3BL7 - chains A and B; structure by X-ray diffraction, 2.31 A resolution.

== Chain A (and B) ==
Protein: Scavenger mRNA-decapping enzyme DcpS
Source organism: Homo sapiens
Notes: EC 3.-.-.-; chain B of this document is another copy of the same molecule, construct and numbering; everything in this record applies to it too
Reference sequence: Q96C86 (DCPS_HUMAN); residues 38-337 here = UniProt positions 38-337
Chain sequence (301 residues; row label = number of the first residue in the row):
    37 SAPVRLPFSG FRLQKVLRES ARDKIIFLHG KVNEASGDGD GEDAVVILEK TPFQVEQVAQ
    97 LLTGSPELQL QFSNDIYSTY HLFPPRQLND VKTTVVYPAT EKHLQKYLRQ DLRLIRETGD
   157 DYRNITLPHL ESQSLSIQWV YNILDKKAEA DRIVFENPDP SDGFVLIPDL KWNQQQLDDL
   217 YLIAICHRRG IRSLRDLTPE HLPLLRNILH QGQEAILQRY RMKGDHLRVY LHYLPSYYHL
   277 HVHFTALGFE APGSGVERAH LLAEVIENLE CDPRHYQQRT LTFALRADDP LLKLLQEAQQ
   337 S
Not modelled in the structure: 37-41, 71-77, 335-337 (chain B: 37-39, 70-77, 337)
Differences from the reference sequence: expression tag (37)
Ligand contacts: DD1 (5-{[1-(2-fluorobenzyl)piperidin-4-yl]methoxy}quinazoline-2,4-diamine): R54, F63, K142, Y143, W175, I179, E185, R188, I203, P204, D205, L206, I219, S272, Y273
Swiss-Prot annotation at these positions:
  - motif: K142 to T154 (nuclear export sequence (NES)), H275 to H279 (Histidine triad motif)
  - active site: H277 (Nucleophile)
  - binding site (substrate): W175, E185, D205, K207, H268 to H279
  - modified residue: S101 (Phosphoserine), K138 (N6-acetyllysine), K142 (N6-acetyllysine)
  - natural variant: T316 (T316M: In ARS)
  - mutagenesis: R58 (R58A: Increases decapping activity to 125% of wild-type), I61 (I61A: No effect), F63 (F63A: No effect), I83 (I83A: Strongly reduces decapping activity), E85 (E85A: Reduces decapping activity), F108 (F108A: Reduces decapping activity), N110 (N110A: Loss of decapping activity), Y113 (Y113A: Loss of decapping activity), K128 (K128A: No effect), K138 (K138D: Increases decapping activity to 250% of wild-type), R145 (R145A: Increases decapping activity to 180% of wild-type), Q146 (Q146P: Increases decapping activity to 140% of wild-type), 16 further mutagenesis entries in UniProt
What the authors report for this chain:
  - binding site for DD1: F108, N110, Y113, K142, Y143, W175, E185, P204, D205, L206, I219, Y273
  - conformationally variable residues (order/disorder transition, side-chain flip): A71 to G77, K142, Y273

== How chain A and chain B interact ==
Pairs across the interface - 178 pairs, chain A then chain B:
  L42(A) - L104(B)  hydrophobic
  P43(A) - Y116(B)
  F47(A) - L98(B)
  F47(A) - T99(B)
  V52(A) - V91(B)  hydrophobic
  E55(A) - V91(B)
  A57(A) - P88(B)  hydrophobic
  R58(A) - R58(B)
  R58(A) - D59(B)  salt bridge
  R58(A) - E286(B)  salt bridge
  D59(A) - R58(B)
  D59(A) - K60(B)  hydrogen bond (backbone-side chain)
  K60(A) - D59(B)  hydrogen bond (side chain-backbone)
  K60(A) - E85(B)  salt bridge
  K60(A) - K86(B)
  K60(A) - T87(B)
  K60(A) - P88(B)
  K60(A) - F89(B)
  I62(A) - V91(B)  hydrophobic
  L64(A) - V94(B)  hydrophobic
  L84(A) - F89(B)
  L84(A) - V94(B)  hydrophobic
  L84(A) - L118(B)  hydrophobic
  E85(A) - K60(B)  salt bridge
  E85(A) - F89(B)
  K86(A) - K60(B)
  K86(A) - K86(B)
  K86(A) - T87(B)  hydrogen bond (side chain-backbone)
  K86(A) - F89(B)
  K86(A) - L124(B)  hydrogen bond (side chain-backbone)
  T87(A) - K60(B)
  T87(A) - K86(B)  hydrogen bond (backbone-side chain)
  F89(A) - K60(B)
  F89(A) - I62(B)  hydrophobic
  F89(A) - L84(B)
  F89(A) - E85(B)
  F89(A) - K86(B)
  F89(A) - V127(B)  hydrophobic
  V91(A) - L49(B)  hydrophobic
  V91(A) - V52(B)  hydrophobic
  V91(A) - L64(B)  hydrophobic
  L98(A) - L42(B)
  L98(A) - F47(B)  hydrophobic
  L98(A) - V82(B)  hydrophobic
  T99(A) - G46(B)
  T99(A) - F47(B)
  G100(A) - R41(B)
  P102(A) - V40(B)
  P102(A) - L42(B)  hydrophobic
  E103(A) - R122(B)  salt bridge
  L104(A) - V40(B)
  L104(A) - L42(B)  hydrophobic
  I112(A) - V131(B)
  I112(A) - V132(B)
  I112(A) - Y133(B)  hydrogen bond (backbone-backbone)
  I112(A) - H139(B)
  Y113(A) - V131(B)
  Y113(A) - H139(B)  hydrogen bond
  S114(A) - T129(B)
  S114(A) - T130(B)
  S114(A) - V131(B)  hydrogen bond (backbone-backbone)
  T115(A) - T129(B)
  T115(A) - T130(B)  hydrogen bond
  Y116(A) - R41(B)
  Y116(A) - P43(B)
  Y116(A) - K128(B)
  Y116(A) - T129(B)  hydrogen bond (backbone-backbone)
  Y116(A) - V131(B)  hydrophobic
  H117(A) - D126(B)  salt bridge
  H117(A) - V127(B)
  L118(A) - N125(B)
  L118(A) - D126(B)
  L118(A) - V127(B)  hydrogen bond (backbone-backbone)
  L118(A) - T129(B)
  F119(A) - R122(B)
  P120(A) - N125(B)
  R122(A) - E103(B)  salt bridge
  R122(A) - F119(B)
  L124(A) - K86(B)
  N125(A) - L118(B)
  N125(A) - P120(B)
  N125(A) - N125(B)
  D126(A) - H117(B)  salt bridge
  D126(A) - L118(B)  hydrogen bond (side chain-backbone)
  D126(A) - F119(B)
  V127(A) - F89(B)  hydrophobic
  V127(A) - Y116(B)
  V127(A) - H117(B)
  V127(A) - L118(B)  hydrogen bond (backbone-backbone)
  V127(A) - P120(B)  hydrophobic
  K128(A) - Q107(B)  hydrogen bond
  K128(A) - T115(B)
  T129(A) - S114(B)
  T129(A) - T115(B)
  T129(A) - Y116(B)  hydrogen bond (backbone-backbone)
  T129(A) - L118(B)
  T130(A) - S114(B)
  T130(A) - T115(B)
  V131(A) - I112(B)
  V131(A) - Y113(B)
  V131(A) - S114(B)  hydrogen bond (backbone-backbone)
  V131(A) - Y116(B)  hydrophobic
  V132(A) - I112(B)
  V132(A) - Y113(B)  hydrophobic
  Y133(A) - I112(B)  hydrogen bond (backbone-backbone)
  P134(A) - I112(B)
  H139(A) - I112(B)
  H139(A) - Y113(B)
  K142(A) - Y113(B)
  L148(A) - H262(B)
  L148(A) - L283(B)
  R149(A) - D261(B)
  R149(A) - H262(B)  hydrogen bond
  L150(A) - D261(B)  hydrogen bond (backbone-backbone)
  L150(A) - L263(B)
  L150(A) - L283(B)  hydrophobic
  R152(A) - A299(B)
  R152(A) - E300(B)
  R152(A) - E303(B)  salt bridge
  Q174(A) - D111(B)
  W175(A) - N110(B)  hydrogen bond (backbone-side chain)
  W175(A) - Y113(B)
  N178(A) - N110(B)  hydrogen bond
  N178(A) - D111(B)
  I179(A) - N110(B)
  A184(A) - N110(B)
  E185(A) - F108(B)
  E185(A) - N110(B)  hydrogen bond
  R188(A) - F108(B)
  L206(A) - F108(B)  hydrophobic
  L206(A) - T115(B)
  W208(A) - Q107(B)
  N209(A) - Q107(B)
  Q211(A) - H117(B)
  D214(A) - E55(B)
  D215(A) - A57(B)
  D261(A) - R149(B)  salt bridge
  D261(A) - L150(B)  hydrogen bond (backbone-backbone)
  D261(A) - Q332(B)
  H262(A) - D147(B)  salt bridge
  H262(A) - R149(B)
  L263(A) - L150(B)
  R264(A) - V292(B)
  R264(A) - E293(B)  salt bridge
  L283(A) - L148(B)
  L283(A) - R149(B)
  L283(A) - L150(B)
  L283(A) - E293(B)
  F285(A) - A57(B)  hydrophobic
  E286(A) - S56(B)  hydrogen bond
  E286(A) - R58(B)
  E286(A) - R145(B)  salt bridge
  S290(A) - G291(B)
  S290(A) - V292(B)  hydrogen bond (backbone-backbone)
  G291(A) - S290(B)
  G291(A) - V292(B)
  V292(A) - S290(B)  hydrogen bond (backbone-backbone)
  V292(A) - V292(B)
  V292(A) - A295(B)
  V292(A) - L297(B)  hydrophobic
  E293(A) - R264(B)  salt bridge
  E293(A) - L283(B)
  A295(A) - V292(B)
  L297(A) - V292(B)  hydrophobic
  A299(A) - R152(B)
  E300(A) - R152(B)
  E300(A) - T318(B)
  E303(A) - R152(B)  salt bridge
  E303(A) - R315(B)  salt bridge
  E303(A) - T316(B)
  N304(A) - R315(B)  hydrogen bond
  C307(A) - R315(B)  hydrogen bond
  R315(A) - E303(B)
  R315(A) - N304(B)  hydrogen bond
  R315(A) - C307(B)
  T316(A) - E300(B)
  T316(A) - E303(B)
  T318(A) - E300(B)
Interface residues without a listed pair, chain A (99 interface residues in all): L49, I61, V82, P88, V94, A95, S101, Q123, Y143, Q210, K259, G284, L317, A320, Q332
Interface residues without a listed pair, chain B (86 interface residues in all): I61, S109, P134, H296, A320

== Summary ==
99 residues of chain A and 86 residues of chain B are in contact, with 29 hydrogen bonds and 16 salt bridges.
Among the polar pairs are R58(A)-D59(B), R58(A)-E286(B) and K60(A)-E85(B). The paper reports a binding site
for DD1 at F108(A), N110(A) and Y113(A) among others; conformational variability at A71(A), K142(A) and
Y273(A).
Both chains are Scavenger mRNA-decapping enzyme DcpS (Homo sapiens). Entry 3BL7 (Synthetic Gene Encoded DcpS
bound to inhibitor DG156844) was determined by X-ray diffraction, deposited together with 3BL9 and 3BLA.
